PDB entry 9DQV | electron microscopy, 3.30 A resolution | chains G and H of the 16 polymer chains in the assembly

# Chain G
Molecule: Structural polyprotein
Source organism: Western equine encephalitis virus
UniProt: C7EPF2 (C7EPF2_WEEV); residues 1-434 here correspond to UniProt positions 798-1231 (UniProt number = residue number + 797)
Sequence (434 residues; row label = number of the first residue in the row):
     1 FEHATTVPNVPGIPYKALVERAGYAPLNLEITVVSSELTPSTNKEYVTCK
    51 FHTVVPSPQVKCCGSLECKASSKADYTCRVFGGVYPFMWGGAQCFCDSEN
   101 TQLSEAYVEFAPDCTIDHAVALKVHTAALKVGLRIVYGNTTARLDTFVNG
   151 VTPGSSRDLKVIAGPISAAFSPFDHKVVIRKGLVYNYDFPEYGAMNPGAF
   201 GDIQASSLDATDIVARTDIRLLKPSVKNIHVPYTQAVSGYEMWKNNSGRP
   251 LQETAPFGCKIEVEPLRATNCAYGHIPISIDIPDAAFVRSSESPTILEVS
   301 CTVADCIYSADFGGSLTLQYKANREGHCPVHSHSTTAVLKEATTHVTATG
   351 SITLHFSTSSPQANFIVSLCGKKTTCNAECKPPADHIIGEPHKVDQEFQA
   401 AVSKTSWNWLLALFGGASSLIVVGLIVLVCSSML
Differences from the reference sequence: conflict Val55 (Ile852 in C7EPF2), Arg143 (His940 in C7EPF2), Asn196 (Lys993 in C7EPF2), Thr269 (Ser1066 in C7EPF2), Asn323 (Asp1120 in C7EPF2)
Disulfides: Cys49-Cys114, Cys62-Cys94, Cys63-Cys96, Cys68-Cys78, Cys259-Cys271, Cys301-Cys376, Cys306-Cys380, Cys328-Cys370
Glycans and other covalent adducts: N-acetylglucosamine (NAG) linked to Asn139, Asn245

# Chain H
Molecule: Structural polyprotein
Source organism: Western equine encephalitis virus
UniProt: Q1W679 (Q1W679_WEEV); residues 1-403 here correspond to UniProt positions 320-722 (UniProt number = residue number + 319)
Sequence (403 residues; numbered 1 to 403; the number before each row is that of its first residue):
     1 SITDDFTLTSPYLGFCPYCRHSAPCFSPIKIENVWDESDDGSIRIQVSAQ
    51 FGYNQAGTADVTKFRYMSYDHDHDIKEDSMEKLAISTSGPCRRLGHKGYF
   101 LLAQCPPGDSVTVSITSGASENSCTVEKKIRRKFVGREEYLFPPVHGKLV
   151 KCHVYDHLKETSAGYITMHRPGPHAYKSYLEEASGEVYIKPPSGKNVTYE
   201 CKCGDYSTGIVSTRTKMNGCTKAKQCIAYKRDQTKWVFNSPDLIRHTDHS
   251 VQGKLHIPFRLTPTVCPVPLAHTPTVTKWFKGITLHLTATRPTLLTTRKL
   301 GLRADATAEWITGTTSRNFSVGREGLEYVWGNHEPVRVWAQESAPGDPHG
   351 WPHEIIIHYYHRHPVYTVIVLCGVALAILVGTASSAACIAKARRDCLTPY
   401 ALA
Disordered / not traced: 118-120
Disulfides: Cys16-Cys124, Cys19-Cys25, Cys91-Cys105, Cys152-Cys266, Cys201-Cys226, Cys203-Cys220
Glycans and other covalent adducts: N-acetylglucosamine (NAG) linked to Asn196, Asn318

# Interface between chain G and chain H
Residue-residue contacts - 157 pairs, chain G then chain H:
  His52(G) with Asn33(H), hydrogen bond; Trp35(H)
  Val55(G) with Asn239(H); Pro241(H)
  Pro56(G) with Asn239(H); Pro241(H); Arg245(H)
  Ser57(G) with Asn239(H); Ser240(H), hydrogen bond (side chain-backbone); Leu243(H); Arg245(H), hydrogen bond (backbone-side chain); His249(H)
  Pro58(G) with Pro241(H); Leu243(H); Arg245(H), hydrogen bond (backbone-backbone)
  Gln59(G) with Arg245(H)
  Val60(G) with Ile244(H), hydrophobic
  Cys63(G) with Lys202(H)
  Phe87(G) with Phe26(H)
  Met88(G) with Phe26(H), hydrophobic; His174(H); Asp242(H); Leu243(H), hydrophobic; Ile244(H), hydrophobic
  Trp89(G) with Leu13(H), hydrophobic; Phe26(H); Tyr69(H), hydrogen bond (side chain-backbone); Asp70(H); His73(H); His174(H), hydrogen bond (backbone-side chain)
  Gly90(G) with Ala175(H); Tyr176(H); Lys177(H), hydrogen bond (backbone-backbone)
  Ala92(G) with Ala175(H); Ile227(H)
  Gln93(G) with Pro173(H); His174(H); Ala175(H), hydrogen bond (side chain-backbone); Ile227(H); Ile244(H)
  Cys94(G) with Ile227(H)
  Phe95(G) with Glu200(H); Cys201(H); Lys202(H); Lys224(H); Gln225(H); Cys226(H); Ile227(H), hydrophobic
  Asp97(G) with Lys224(H)
  Glu105(G) with Arg245(H), salt bridge
  Pro112(G) with Trp35(H); Ala163(H); Ile257(H), hydrophobic
  Asp113(G) with Trp35(H); Arg44(H), salt bridge; Tyr155(H), hydrogen bond; Leu261(H)
  Ile116(G) with His153(H); Leu261(H)
  Asp117(G) with Glu37(H)
  Lys181(G) with His153(H), hydrogen bond
  Asn228(G) with Phe15(H); Phe26(H)
  Ile229(G) with Pro241(H); Asp242(H); Leu243(H); Ile244(H), hydrophobic
  His230(G) with Pro241(H); Asp242(H)
  Val231(G) with Pro241(H)
  Arg249(G) with Leu294(H); Ala308(H)
  Gln252(G) with Arg298(H)
  Glu253(G) with Thr296(H); Arg298(H); Ala306(H)
  Thr254(G) with Ala306(H)
  Ala255(G) with Arg298(H), hydrogen bond (backbone-side chain); Ala304(H)
  Pro256(G) with Gly301(H); Leu302(H)
  Phe257(G) with Leu300(H); Gly301(H), hydrogen bond (backbone-backbone); Leu302(H), hydrophobic
  Gly258(G) with Arg298(H); Leu300(H); Arg337(H), hydrogen bond (backbone-side chain)
  Cys259(G) with Arg298(H)
  Tyr308(G) with Glu342(H); His358(H); Arg362(H), hydrogen bond
  Ser309(G) with Gln341(H)
  Ala310(G) with Gln341(H), hydrogen bond (backbone-side chain)
  Ser359(G) with Arg323(H); Glu342(H)
  Pro361(G) with His349(H), hydrogen bond (backbone-side chain); Tyr359(H)
  Glu379(G) with His349(H), salt bridge
  Cys380(G) with His349(H)
  Pro382(G) with Glu342(H)
  Pro383(G) with Gln341(H); Glu342(H); Ser343(H)
  Asp385(G) with Gln341(H), hydrogen bond (backbone-side chain); Ser343(H)
  His386(G) with Lys278(H); Trp279(H); Phe280(H); Ala340(H); Gln341(H), hydrogen bond (backbone-backbone); Ser343(H), hydrogen bond
  Ile387(G) with Lys278(H); Trp279(H); Gly282(H); Ile283(H), hydrophobic; Val338(H), hydrophobic; Trp339(H); Ala340(H), hydrophobic
  Ile388(G) with Val338(H); Trp339(H), hydrogen bond (backbone-backbone); Gln341(H)
  Gly389(G) with Trp339(H)
  Glu390(G) with Trp339(H)
  Pro391(G) with Trp339(H)
  His392(G) with Arg323(H), hydrogen bond; Ala340(H); Gln341(H); Glu342(H), salt bridge
  Val394(G) with Arg323(H), hydrogen bond (backbone-side chain)
  Gln396(G) with Arg323(H); Glu342(H), hydrogen bond; His363(H)
  Ala401(G) with Tyr359(H), hydrogen bond (backbone-side chain)
  Val402(G) with Tyr359(H)
  Ser403(G) with Pro348(H), hydrogen bond (side chain-backbone); His349(H); Tyr359(H), hydrogen bond (backbone-side chain)
  Thr405(G) with Pro348(H), hydrogen bond (side chain-backbone); His349(H); Ile355(H)
  Ser406(G) with Ile355(H)
  Trp409(G) with Gly350(H); Pro352(H); Ile355(H), hydrophobic
  Leu413(G) with Val374(H), hydrophobic; Ile378(H), hydrophobic
  Phe414(G) with Val374(H), hydrophobic
  Leu420(G) with Gly381(H); Thr382(H); Ser385(H), hydrogen bond (backbone-side chain)
  Ile421(G) with Gly381(H); Ser384(H); Ser385(H)
  Val427(G) with Ala392(H), hydrophobic
  Leu428(G) with Cys388(H)
  Ser431(G) with Ala392(H)
  Leu434(G) with Cys396(H), hydrophobic
Also at the interface, not in a pair above, chain G (76 interface residues in all): Val54, Gly91, Glu241, Gln362, Asp395, Leu410, Gly424
Also at the interface, not in a pair above, chain H (87 interface residues in all): His71, Arg137, Tyr206, Lys281, Lys299, Val321, Glu327, Gly346, Asp347, Val370, Lys391, Pro399

# Summary
76 residues of chain G face 87 of chain H across their interface, with 28 hydrogen bonds and 4 salt bridges.
Among the polar pairs are Glu105(G)-Arg245(H), Asp113(G)-Arg44(H) and Glu379(G)-His349(H). Covalently linked
N-acetylglucosamine: at Asn139(G) and Asn245(G). N-acetylglucosamine is covalently linked to Asn196(H) and
Asn318(H).
Chain G is Structural polyprotein and chain H is Structural polyprotein, both from Western equine encephalitis
virus; the structure, Structure of western equine encephalitis virus CBA87 VLP in complex with human PCDH10
EC1, was determined by electron microscopy.
